6UT3 - chains E and F of the 6 polymer chains in the assembly; structure by X-ray diffraction, 2.95 A resolution.

== Chain E (and F) ==
Molecule: GTPase subunit of restriction endonuclease
Organism: Thermococcus gammatolerans (strain DSM 15229 / JCM 11827 / EJ3)
Notes: chain F of this document is another copy of the same molecule, construct and numbering; everything in this record applies to it too
Reference sequence: C5A3Z3 (C5A3Z3_THEGJ); residue numbers follow UniProt; this construct covers 186-613
Amino-acid sequence (428 residues; row label = number of the first residue in the row):
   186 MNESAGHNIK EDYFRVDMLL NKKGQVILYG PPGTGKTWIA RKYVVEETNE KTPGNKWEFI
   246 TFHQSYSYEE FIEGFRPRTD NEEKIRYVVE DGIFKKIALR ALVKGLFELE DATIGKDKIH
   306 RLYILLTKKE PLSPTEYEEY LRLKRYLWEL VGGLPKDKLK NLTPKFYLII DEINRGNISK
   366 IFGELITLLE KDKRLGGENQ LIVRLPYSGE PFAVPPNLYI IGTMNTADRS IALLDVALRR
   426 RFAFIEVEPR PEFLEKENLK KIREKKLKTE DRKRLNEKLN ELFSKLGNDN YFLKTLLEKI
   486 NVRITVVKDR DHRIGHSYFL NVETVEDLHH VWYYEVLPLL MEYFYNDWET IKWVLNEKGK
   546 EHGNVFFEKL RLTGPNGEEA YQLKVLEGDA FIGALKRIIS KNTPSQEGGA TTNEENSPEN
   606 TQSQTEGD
Unresolved in the structure: 186-201, 586-613 (chain F: 186-201, 437-613)
Ion coordination: Mg2+: Thr222, Asp356 (together with GTP-gamma-S)
Small-molecule neighbours:
  - GTP-gamma-S (GSP; 5'-guanosine-diphosphate-monothiophosphate), molecule 1: Pro217, Thr219, Gly220, Lys221, Thr222, Trp223, Asp356, Glu357, Thr408, Phe438, Ile447, His501, Ser502, Leu505
  - GTP-gamma-S (GSP), molecule 2: Glu375, Asp377, Lys378, Asn384, Ala422, Arg425, Arg426
From the paper describing this entry:
  - binding site for GTP-gamma-S: Arg425
  - mutagenesis - R360A, R414A, D420A, R424A, E527A, Y530A: increased catalytic activity
  - mutagenesis - K221A, T222A, D356A, N410A, D413A, R425A, R426A: decreased catalytic activity
  - mutagenesis - W223A, D356A, R425A, R426A: decreased stability
  - mutagenesis - W223A, N410A, D413A: abolished catalytic activity
  - mutagenesis - E375A, D377A, K378A: unchanged catalytic activity

== Chain E / chain F interface ==
Residue-residue contacts (62; chain E residue first):
  Pro217(E) - Ala422(F)  hydrophobic
  Pro217(E) - Arg425(F)
  Thr222(E) - Leu386(F)
  Trp223(E) - Asn384(F)  hydrogen bond
  Arg226(E) - Asn384(F)  hydrogen bond (side chain-backbone)
  Arg226(E) - Gln385(F)  hydrogen bond (side chain-backbone)
  Arg226(E) - Leu386(F)
  Lys236(E) - Lys341(F)
  Thr237(E) - Gly337(F)
  Pro238(E) - Trp333(F)
  Pro238(E) - Ile387(F)  hydrophobic
  Gly239(E) - Arg389(F)
  Trp242(E) - Leu386(F)  hydrophobic
  Trp242(E) - Arg389(F)
  Glu243(E) - Arg389(F)
  Phe244(E) - Leu386(F)  hydrophobic
  Phe244(E) - Ile387(F)
  Phe244(E) - Val388(F)
  Phe244(E) - Arg389(F)
  Ile245(E) - Val388(F)  hydrophobic
  Thr246(E) - Gly368(F)
  Thr246(E) - Glu369(F)
  Thr246(E) - Thr372(F)
  Thr246(E) - Val388(F)
  His248(E) - Tyr253(F)  hydrogen bond
  His248(E) - Gly368(F)
  His248(E) - Glu369(F)  salt bridge
  His248(E) - Pro391(F)
  Ser250(E) - Tyr253(F)
  Ser250(E) - Glu254(F)
  Tyr251(E) - Glu369(F)
  Tyr251(E) - Arg389(F)
  Tyr251(E) - Pro391(F)
  Glu255(E) - Pro391(F)
  Glu255(E) - Tyr392(F)
  Pro262(E) - Phe260(F)  hydrophobic
  Pro262(E) - Tyr272(F)
  Thr264(E) - Val273(F)
  Ile278(E) - Arg389(F)
  Ile278(E) - Leu390(F)
  Glu315(E) - Arg330(F)
  Glu315(E) - Trp333(F)
  Pro316(E) - Arg330(F)
  Leu317(E) - Arg330(F)
  Leu317(E) - Ser393(F)
  Asp356(E) - Thr372(F)
  Glu357(E) - Ile371(F)
  Arg360(E) - Asp420(F)  salt bridge
  Arg360(E) - Ala422(F)
  Asn410(E) - Ala422(F)
  Ala412(E) - Val421(F)  hydrophobic
  Lys451(E) - Glu383(F)
  Ser502(E) - Arg425(F)
  Tyr503(E) - Arg425(F)
  His515(E) - Met203(F)
  Tyr519(E) - Leu204(F)  hydrophobic
  Tyr519(E) - Phe429(F)  hydrogen bond (backbone-backbone)
  Glu520(E) - Arg425(F)
  Pro523(E) - Arg424(F)  hydrogen bond (backbone-side chain)
  Leu524(E) - Arg424(F)
  Tyr528(E) - Val421(F)  hydrophobic
  Tyr530(E) - Arg414(F)  hydrogen bond
Other interface residues (no listed pair), chain E (47 interface residues in all): Gly218, Gln249, Arg285, Asp413, Ile447, His497, Tyr518, Glu527, Gln567
Other interface residues (no listed pair), chain F (43 interface residues in all): Arg271, Glu334, Pro340, Lys365, Lys378, Leu419, Arg426, Ala428, Ile430, Glu433

== Overview ==
47 residues of chain E and 43 residues of chain F are in contact, with 7 hydrogen bonds and 2 salt bridges.
Polar contacts include His248(E)-Glu369(F), Arg360(E)-Asp420(F) and Trp223(E)-Asn384(F). The paper reports a
binding site for GTP-gamma-S at Arg425(E); K221A, T222A and D356A of chain E, among others, reduce catalytic
activity; 17 substitutions were tested in all.
Both chains are GTPase subunit of restriction endonuclease (Thermococcus gammatolerans (strain DSM 15229 / JCM
11827 / EJ3)). Entry 6UT3 (X-ray structure of Thermococcus gammatolerans McrB AAA+ domain hexamer in P21
symmetry) was determined by X-ray diffraction, deposited together with 6UT4, 6UT5, 6UT6, 6UT7 and 6UT8.
